PDB entry 5YK7 | X-ray diffraction, 3.80 A resolution | chains A and B of the 4 polymer chains in the assembly

[Chain A]
Name: Maintenance of mitochondrial morphology protein 1
Source organism: Zygosaccharomyces rouxii (strain ATCC 2623 / CBS 732 / NBRC 1130 / NCYC 568 / NRRL Y-229)
UniProt: C5DRQ1 (MMM1_ZYGRC); numbering as in UniProt (aligned over 190-444)
Sequence (255 residues; numbered 190 to 444; the number before each row is that of its first residue):
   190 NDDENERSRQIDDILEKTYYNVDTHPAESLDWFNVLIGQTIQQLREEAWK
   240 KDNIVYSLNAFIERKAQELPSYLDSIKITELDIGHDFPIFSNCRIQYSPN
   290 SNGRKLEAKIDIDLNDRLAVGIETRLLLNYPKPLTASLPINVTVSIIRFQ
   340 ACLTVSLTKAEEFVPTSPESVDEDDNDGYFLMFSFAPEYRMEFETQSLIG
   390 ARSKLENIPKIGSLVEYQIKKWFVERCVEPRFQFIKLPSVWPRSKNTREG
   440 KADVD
Unresolved in the structure: 190-193, 348-368, 391-394, 440-444
Swiss-Prot annotation at these positions:
  - binding site (a 1,2-diacyl-sn-glycero-3-phosphate): Arg253, Trp411, Arg415, Trp430, Arg432, Ser433
  - mutagenesis: Leu315 (L315S: Impairs the interaction with MDM12), Arg379 (R379E: No effect), Trp411 (W411A: Completely loses the ability to bind phospholipids), Arg415 (R415E: Completely loses the ability to bind phospholipids and partially impairs dimer formation), Trp430 (W430A: Completely loses the ability to bind phospholipids and partially impairs dimer formation)
What the authors report for this chain:
  - conformationally variable residues (loop rearrangement, order/disorder transition, side-chain flip): Tyr261, Leu387, Ile388, Arg391, Ser392, Lys393
  - mutagenesis - Y261W: unchanged binding to Mitochondrial distribution and morphology protein 12 (chain B)
  - mutagenesis - W411A, R415E, W430A: abolished binding to NBD-PE
  - mutagenesis - R379E: unchanged binding to NBD-PE

[Chain B]
Name: Mitochondrial distribution and morphology protein 12
Source organism: Saccharomyces cerevisiae
UniProt: Q92328 (MDM12_YEAST); the construct has insertions or renumbered stretches relative to UniProt, so the offset changes along the chain: 1-73 = UniProt 1-73; 115-182 = UniProt 115-182; 185-244 = UniProt 212-271
Sequence (208 residues; each row starts with the number of its first residue; note: 36 numbers in that range are skipped by the numbering (no residue carries them; nothing is unmodelled there)):
     1 MSFDINWSTLESDNRLNDLIRKHLNSYLQNTQLPSYVSNLRVLDFDLGKV
    51 GPAITLKEITDPLDEFYDSIREE
   110 GGSGGSPNDIQFLLEVEYKGDLLVTIGADLVLNYPVEKFMTLPVKLSISD
   160 IGLHSLCIVACLSKQLFLSFLCDGGSIVRSMKIETEIGEQYQGQGSVLRS
   210 VGELEQFLFTIFKDFLRKELAWPSWINLDFNDGDE
Unresolved in the structure: 110-114, 239-244
Differences from the reference sequence: linker (110-114, 183-184)
Swiss-Prot annotation at these positions:
  - cross-link: Lys49 (Glycyl lysine isopeptide (Lys-Gly) (interchain with G-Cter in ubiquitin))

[How chain A and chain B interact]
Contacting residue pairs - 30 pairs, chain A then chain B:
  Pro259(A) - Asn117(B)
  Ser260(A) - Lys173(B)
  Tyr261(A) - Asn117(B)  hydrogen bond (side chain-backbone)
  Tyr261(A) - Ile119(B)
  Tyr261(A) - Cys170(B)  hydrophobic
  Leu315(A) - Phe121(B)  hydrophobic
  Tyr319(A) - Leu237(B)  hydrophobic
  Tyr319(A) - Asp238(B)
  Pro320(A) - Leu237(B)
  Lys321(A) - Trp7(B)
  Lys321(A) - Thr9(B)
  Lys321(A) - Leu16(B)
  Leu323(A) - Ile5(B)
  Thr324(A) - Ile5(B)
  Ala325(A) - Phe3(B)
  Ala325(A) - Asp4(B)
  Ala325(A) - Ile5(B)
  Leu327(A) - Ser2(B)
  Leu327(A) - Phe3(B)  hydrophobic
  Leu327(A) - Leu56(B)  hydrophobic
  Ile388(A) - Met1(B)
  Gly389(A) - Ser2(B)
  Ala390(A) - Met1(B)
  Ile397(A) - Ile59(B)  hydrophobic
  Lys399(A) - Asp61(B)  salt bridge
  Lys399(A) - Pro116(B)
  Lys399(A) - Asp118(B)  hydrogen bond (side chain-backbone)
  Lys399(A) - Ile119(B)
  Leu403(A) - Pro116(B)
  Tyr406(A) - Asn117(B)
Other interface residues (no listed pair), chain A (22 interface residues in all): Leu317, Asn318, Pro328, Gln407
Other interface residues (no listed pair), chain B (24 interface residues in all): Leu10, Leu47, Thr60, Leu175
From the paper, about this interface:
  - specific contacts: Lys399(A)-Asp61(B) (salt bridge), Lys399(A)-Asp118(B) (backbone contact)
  - interface residues, chain A: Leu315(A), Leu317(A), Leu327(A), Ile388(A), Ile397(A)
  - hot spots on chain A (mutagenesis) - L315S: abolished binding to Mitochondrial distribution and morphology protein 12 (chain B)
  - hot spots on chain A (mutagenesis) - L327S: decreased binding to Mitochondrial distribution and morphology protein 12 (chain B)
  - interface residues, chain B: Phe3(B), Ile5(B), Leu56(B), Ile59(B), Ile119(B), Phe121(B), Cys170(B)
  - hot spots on chain B (mutagenesis) - L56S, I59S, I119S, F121S: decreased binding to Maintenance of mitochondrial morphology protein 1 (chain A)

[Overview]
Chain A and chain B form an interface of 22 and 24 residues respectively, with 2 hydrogen bonds and 1 salt
bridge. Among the polar pairs are Lys399(A)-Asp61(B), Tyr261(A)-Asn117(B) and Lys399(A)-Asp118(B). The paper
describes a salt bridge between Lys399(A) and Asp61(B); a backbone contact between Lys399(A) and Asp118(B).
From the paper: L56S, I59S and I119S of chain B, among others, reduce binding to Maintenance of mitochondrial
morphology protein 1 (chain A); interface residues Leu315(A), Leu317(A) and Phe3(B) among others; 11
substitutions were tested in all.
Here chain A is Maintenance of mitochondrial morphology protein 1 (Zygosaccharomyces rouxii (strain ATCC 2623
/ CBS 732 / NBRC 1130 / NCYC 568 / NRRL Y-229)) and chain B is Mitochondrial distribution and morphology
protein 12 (Saccharomyces cerevisiae). Entry 5YK7 (Crystal Structure of Mdm12-Mmm1 complex) was determined by
X-ray diffraction together with 5YK6 from the same study.
